Entry 2D3F (X-ray diffraction, 1.26 A resolution); this record covers chains A and C of the 3 polymer chains in the assembly.

# Chain A (and C)
Name: Collagen model peptides (pro-pro-GLY)4-pro-hyp-gly-(pro-pro-GLY)4
Notes: chain C of this document is another copy of the same molecule, construct and numbering; everything in this record applies to it too
Sequence (27 residues; each row starts with the number of its first residue):
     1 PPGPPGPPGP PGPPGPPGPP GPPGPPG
Unresolved in the structure: 27
Modified / non-standard residues: P14 (4-hydroxyproline; HYP)

# How chain A and chain C interact
Pairs across the interface (46; chain A residue first):
  P1(A) - P1(C)
  P1(A) - P2(C)
  P1(A) - G3(C)  hydrogen bond (backbone-backbone)
  P2(A) - G3(C)
  G3(A) - G3(C)
  G3(A) - P4(C)
  P4(A) - G3(C)
  P4(A) - P5(C)
  P4(A) - G6(C)  hydrogen bond (backbone-backbone)
  P5(A) - G6(C)
  G6(A) - G6(C)
  G6(A) - P7(C)
  P7(A) - P8(C)
  P7(A) - G9(C)  hydrogen bond (backbone-backbone)
  P8(A) - G9(C)
  G9(A) - G9(C)
  G9(A) - P10(C)
  P10(A) - G9(C)
  P10(A) - P11(C)
  P10(A) - G12(C)  hydrogen bond (backbone-backbone)
  G12(A) - G12(C)
  G12(A) - P13(C)
  P13(A) - G12(C)
  P13(A) - P14(C)
  P13(A) - G15(C)  hydrogen bond (backbone-backbone)
  P14(A) - G15(C)
  G15(A) - G15(C)
  G15(A) - P16(C)
  P16(A) - G15(C)
  P16(A) - P16(C)
  P16(A) - P17(C)
  P16(A) - G18(C)  hydrogen bond (backbone-backbone)
  P17(A) - G18(C)
  G18(A) - G18(C)
  G18(A) - P19(C)
  P19(A) - P20(C)
  P19(A) - G21(C)  hydrogen bond (backbone-backbone)
  G21(A) - G21(C)
  G21(A) - P22(C)
  P22(A) - G21(C)
  P22(A) - P23(C)
  P22(A) - G24(C)  hydrogen bond (backbone-backbone)
  P23(A) - G24(C)
  G24(A) - G24(C)
  G24(A) - P25(C)
  P25(A) - P26(C)
Interface residues without a listed pair, chain A (25 interface residues in all): P11, P20

# Overview
25 residues of chain A and 26 residues of chain C are in contact, with 8 hydrogen bonds. Main-chain hydrogen
bonds include P1(A)-G3(C), P4(A)-G6(C) and P7(A)-G9(C).
Chain A and chain C are both Collagen model peptides (pro-pro-GLY)4-pro-hyp-gly-(pro-pro-GLY)4; the structure,
Crystal structures of collagen model peptides (Pro-Pro-Gly)4-Pro-Hyp-Gly-(Pro-Pro-Gly)4, was determined by
X-ray diffraction (same publication as 2D3H).
